Entry 6HW9 (X-ray diffraction, 2.80 A resolution); this record covers chains S and T of the 28 polymer chains in the assembly.

== Chain S ==
Protein: Proteasome subunit alpha type-6
Source organism: Saccharomyces cerevisiae (strain ATCC 204508 / S288c)
Notes: EC 3.4.25.1
UniProt: P40302 (PSA6_YEAST); residues 0-233 here correspond to UniProt positions 1-234 (UniProt number = residue number + 1)
Chain sequence (234 residues; numbered 0 to 233; the number before each row is that of its first residue; numbering starts at 0):
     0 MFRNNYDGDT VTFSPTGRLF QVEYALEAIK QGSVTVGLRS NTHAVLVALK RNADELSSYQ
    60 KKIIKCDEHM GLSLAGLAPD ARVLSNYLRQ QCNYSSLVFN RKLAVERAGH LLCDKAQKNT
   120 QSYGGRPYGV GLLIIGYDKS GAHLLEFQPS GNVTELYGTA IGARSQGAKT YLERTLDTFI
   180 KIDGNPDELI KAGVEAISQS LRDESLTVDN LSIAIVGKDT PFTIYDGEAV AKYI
Unresolved in the structure: 0-2
Curated features (UniProtKB/Swiss-Prot):
  - modified residue: Ser13 (Phosphoserine)
  - cross-link: Lys190 (Glycyl lysine isopeptide (Lys-Gly) (interchain with G-Cter in ubiquitin))

== Chain T ==
Protein: Probable proteasome subunit alpha type-7
Source organism: Saccharomyces cerevisiae (strain ATCC 204508 / S288c)
Notes: EC 3.4.25.1
UniProt: P21242 (PSA7_YEAST); residues -3 to 284 here correspond to UniProt positions 1-288 (UniProt number = residue number + 4)
Chain sequence (288 residues; each row starts with the number of its first residue; numbers below 1 keep their minus sign (Met-3 is residue -3)):
    -3 MTSIGTGYDL SNSVFSPDGR NFQVEYAVKA VENGTTSIGI KCNDGVVFAV EKLITSKLLV
    57 PQKNVKIQVV DRHIGCVYSG LIPDGRHLVN RGREEAASFK KLYKTPIPIP AFADRLGQYV
   117 QAHTLYNSVR PFGVSTIFGG VDKNGAHLYM LEPSGSYWGY KGAATGKGRQ SAKAELEKLV
   177 DHHPEGLSAR EAVKQAAKII YLAHEDNKEK DFELEISWCS LSETNGLHKF VKGDLLQEAI
   237 DFAQKEINGD DDEDEDDSDN VMSSDDENAP VATNANATTD QEGDIHLE
Unresolved in the structure: -3 to 1, 245-284
Curated features (UniProtKB/Swiss-Prot):
  - modified residue: Thr-2 (N-acetylthreonine)

== Interface between chain S and chain T ==
Residue-residue contacts (63; chain S residue first):
  Asn4(S) - Leu6(T)
  Tyr5(S) - Asp5(T)  hydrogen bond
  Tyr5(S) - Leu6(T)  hydrophobic
  Thr9(S) - Arg126(T)
  Val10(S) - Gln19(T)
  Val10(S) - Asn123(T)
  Val10(S) - Ser124(T)
  Val10(S) - Val125(T)
  Val10(S) - Arg126(T)
  Thr11(S) - Leu6(T)
  Thr11(S) - Gln19(T)
  Phe12(S) - Gln19(T)  hydrogen bond (backbone-side chain)
  Phe12(S) - Tyr22(T)
  Phe12(S) - Ala23(T)  hydrophobic
  Phe12(S) - Arg126(T)
  Phe12(S) - Pro127(T)
  Ser13(S) - Tyr22(T)
  Pro14(S) - Tyr22(T)  hydrophobic
  Pro14(S) - Lys25(T)
  Thr15(S) - Lys25(T)
  Gly16(S) - Tyr22(T)
  Gly16(S) - Lys25(T)
  Gly16(S) - Ala26(T)
  Leu18(S) - Leu77(T)  hydrophobic
  Leu18(S) - Arg126(T)
  His109(S) - Arg82(T)
  Cys112(S) - Arg82(T)
  Asp113(S) - Arg82(T)  salt bridge
  Asp113(S) - Asn86(T)
  Gln116(S) - Pro79(T)
  Gln116(S) - Asp80(T)
  Gln116(S) - His83(T)  hydrogen bond
  Gln116(S) - Arg126(T)
  Thr119(S) - Arg126(T)  hydrogen bond (backbone-side chain)
  Gln120(S) - His119(T)
  Gln120(S) - Val125(T)
  Gln120(S) - Arg126(T)  hydrogen bond (backbone-backbone)
  Gln120(S) - Pro127(T)
  Gln120(S) - Phe128(T)
  Ser121(S) - Ser124(T)
  Tyr122(S) - Ser124(T)  hydrogen bond (backbone-backbone)
  Ser149(S) - Pro79(T)
  Gly150(S) - Pro79(T)
  Asn151(S) - Ile78(T)
  Asn151(S) - Pro79(T)
  Thr153(S) - Leu55(T)
  Thr153(S) - Asn60(T)
  Glu154(S) - Val56(T)
  Glu154(S) - Lys59(T)
  Glu154(S) - Asn60(T)  hydrogen bond (backbone-side chain)
  Leu155(S) - Leu54(T)
  Leu155(S) - Leu55(T)  hydrophobic
  Leu155(S) - Val56(T)
  Tyr156(S) - Leu54(T)  hydrogen bond (backbone-backbone)
  Tyr156(S) - Leu55(T)
  Tyr156(S) - Val56(T)
  Tyr156(S) - Pro57(T)
  Gly157(S) - Leu54(T)
  Lys168(S) - Leu54(T)
  Leu171(S) - Leu54(T)
  Glu172(S) - Ser52(T)  hydrogen bond
  Glu172(S) - Lys53(T)  hydrogen bond (side chain-backbone)
  Leu175(S) - Lys53(T)
Interface residues without a listed pair, chain S (37 interface residues in all): Arg38, Glu105, Lys117, Ser139, His142, Val152
Interface residues without a listed pair, chain T (30 interface residues in all): Gly129

== Overview ==
37 residues of chain S and 30 residues of chain T are in contact, with 10 hydrogen bonds and 1 salt bridge.
Polar pairs include Asp113(S)-Arg82(T), Tyr5(S)-Asp5(T) and Phe12(S)-Gln19(T).
Here chain S is Proteasome subunit alpha type-6 and chain T is Probable proteasome subunit alpha type-7, both
from Saccharomyces cerevisiae (strain ATCC 204508 / S288c). Entry 6HW9 (Yeast 20S proteasome in complex with
41b) was determined by X-ray diffraction (same publication as 6HTB, 6HTC, 6HTD, 6HTP, 6HTR, 6HUB and 30
further entries).
